PDB entry 6RDU | electron microscopy, 3.50 A resolution | chains V and Y of the 31 polymer chains in the assembly

== Chain V ==
Name: ATP synthase subunit alpha
From: Polytomella sp. Pringsheim 198.80
UniProtKB: A0ZW40 (A0ZW40_9CHLO); residues 1-562 here = UniProt positions 1-562
Sequence (562 residues; each row starts with the number of its first residue):
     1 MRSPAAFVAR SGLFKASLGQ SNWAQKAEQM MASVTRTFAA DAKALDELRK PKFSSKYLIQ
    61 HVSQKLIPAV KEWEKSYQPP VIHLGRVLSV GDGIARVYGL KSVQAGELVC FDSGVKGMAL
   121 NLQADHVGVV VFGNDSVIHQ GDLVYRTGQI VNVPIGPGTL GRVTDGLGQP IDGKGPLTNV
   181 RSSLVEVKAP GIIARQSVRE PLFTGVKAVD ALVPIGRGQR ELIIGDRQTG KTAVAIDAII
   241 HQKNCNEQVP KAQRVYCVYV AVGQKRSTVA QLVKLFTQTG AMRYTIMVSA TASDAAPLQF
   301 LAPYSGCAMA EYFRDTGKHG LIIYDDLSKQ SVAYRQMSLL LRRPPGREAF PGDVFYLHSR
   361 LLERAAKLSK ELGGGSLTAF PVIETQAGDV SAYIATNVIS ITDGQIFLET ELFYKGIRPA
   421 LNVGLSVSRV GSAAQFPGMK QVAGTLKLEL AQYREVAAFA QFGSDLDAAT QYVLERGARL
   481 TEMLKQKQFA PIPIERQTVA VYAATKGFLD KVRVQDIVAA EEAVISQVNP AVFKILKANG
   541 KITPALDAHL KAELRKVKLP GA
Unresolved in the structure: 1-42
Differences from the reference sequence: conflict Arg-266 (Lys in A0ZW40)
Ion coordination: Mg2+: Thr-232 (together with ATP)
Ligand contacts: ATP (adenosine-5'-triphosphate): Asp-226, Arg-227, Gln-228, Thr-229, Gly-230, Lys-231, Thr-232, Ala-233, Phe-413, Arg-418, Pro-419, Gln-486, Lys-487, Gln-488

== Chain Y ==
Name: ATP synthase subunit beta
From: Polytomella sp. Pringsheim 198.80
Notes: EC 7.1.2.2
UniProtKB: A0ZW41 (A0ZW41_9CHLO); numbering as in UniProt (aligned over 1-574)
Sequence (574 residues; each row starts with the number of its first residue):
     1 MALRYAAGLA KNVVQRQGAS LNIARAFAAE PAPAIDAGYV SQVIGPVVDV RFDGELPSIL
    61 SSLEVEGHSV RLVLEVAQHM GDNTVRCIAM DSTDGLVRGQ KVVDTGSPIK VPVGRGTLGR
   121 IMNVIGEPVD EQGPIDAADI WSIHREAPEF TEQSTEQEIL VTGIKVVDLL APYQRGGKIG
   181 LFGGAGVGKT VLIMELINNV AKAHGGFSVF AGVGERTREG NDLYREMIES GVIKLGAERG
   241 NSKCTLVYGQ MNEPPGARAR VALTGLTVAE YFRDIEGQDV LLFVDNIFRF TQANSEVSAL
   301 LGRIPSAVGY QPTLATDLGG LQERITTTTK GSITSVQAVY VPADDLTDPA PATTFAHLDA
   361 TTVLSRSIAE LGIYPAVDPL DSTSRMLNPN VIGAEHYNVA RGVQKVLQDY KNLQDIIAIL
   421 GMDELSEEDK LTVARARKIQ RFLSQPFQVA EVFTGTPGKY VDLADTISGF QGVLTGKYDD
   481 LPEMAFYMVG DIKEVKEKAD KMAKDIASRK EADNKKVSEE LKDIPSLDKL VSEIKEVVIE
   541 EDDGLEEDFK AEALSSETVV LNEEGKSVPL PKKN
Unresolved in the structure: 1-35, 557-574
Differences from the reference sequence: conflict Ala-350 (Gly in A0ZW41), Leu-387 (Arg in A0ZW41)
Ion coordination: Mg2+: Thr-190 (together with ADP)
Ligand contacts:
  - ADP (adenosine-5'-diphosphate): Gly-184, Ala-185, Gly-186, Val-187, Gly-188, Lys-189, Thr-190, Val-191, Arg-216, Tyr-374, Pro-375, Phe-447, Ala-450, Phe-453, Thr-454
  - ATP (adenosine-5'-triphosphate): Ser-384, Arg-385, Leu-387, Asn-388, Tyr-397

== Chain V / chain Y interface ==
Pairs across the interface - 89 pairs, chain V then chain Y:
  Leu-88(V) / Gly-81(Y)
  Ser-89(V) / His-79(Y)
  Ser-89(V) / Met-80(Y)  hydrogen bond (side chain-backbone)
  Val-90(V) / Ile-59(Y)  hydrophobic
  Val-90(V) / Gln-78(Y)
  Val-90(V) / His-79(Y)  hydrogen bond (backbone-backbone)
  Gly-91(V) / Ile-59(Y)
  Gly-91(V) / Gln-78(Y)
  Asp-92(V) / Gln-78(Y)
  Asp-92(V) / Arg-303(Y)  salt bridge
  Asp-135(V) / Ile-59(Y)
  Ser-136(V) / Ser-58(Y)
  Ser-136(V) / Ile-59(Y)
  Ser-136(V) / Leu-60(Y)
  His-139(V) / Leu-56(Y)
  His-139(V) / Ser-58(Y)
  His-139(V) / His-79(Y)
  Gln-140(V) / Leu-56(Y)
  Gln-140(V) / His-79(Y)  hydrogen bond (backbone-side chain)
  Gln-140(V) / Gly-81(Y)  hydrogen bond (side chain-backbone)
  Gln-140(V) / Asn-83(Y)  hydrogen bond (side chain-backbone)
  Ile-171(V) / Phe-150(Y)
  Ile-171(V) / Thr-151(Y)
  Arg-227(V) / Leu-346(Y)
  Arg-227(V) / Phe-355(Y)
  Arg-227(V) / Asp-381(Y)  salt bridge
  Gln-228(V) / Thr-383(Y)
  Lys-265(V) / Lys-178(Y)
  Lys-265(V) / Glu-323(Y)
  Lys-265(V) / His-357(Y)  hydrogen bond (side chain-backbone)
  Lys-265(V) / Leu-358(Y)
  Lys-265(V) / Asp-359(Y)  salt bridge
  Arg-266(V) / Ala-147(Y)
  Arg-266(V) / Glu-149(Y)
  Arg-266(V) / Phe-150(Y)
  Arg-266(V) / Gln-153(Y)
  Arg-266(V) / Glu-323(Y)  hydrogen bond (backbone-side chain)
  Ser-267(V) / Gln-153(Y)  hydrogen bond
  Ser-267(V) / Thr-326(Y)
  Thr-268(V) / Arg-385(Y)
  Val-269(V) / Phe-150(Y)  hydrophobic
  Ala-270(V) / Phe-150(Y)
  Ala-270(V) / Thr-155(Y)
  Gln-271(V) / Thr-155(Y)
  Gln-271(V) / Gln-157(Y)  hydrogen bond
  Val-273(V) / Phe-150(Y)  hydrophobic
  Lys-274(V) / Thr-155(Y)
  Ala-292(V) / Gly-319(Y)
  Ala-292(V) / Glu-323(Y)
  Ala-292(V) / His-357(Y)
  Ser-293(V) / Ala-147(Y)
  Ser-293(V) / Glu-323(Y)
  Asp-294(V) / Thr-316(Y)
  Lys-329(V) / Ala-356(Y)
  Arg-335(V) / Ser-306(Y)
  Arg-335(V) / Ala-307(Y)
  Gln-336(V) / Pro-312(Y)
  Gln-336(V) / Thr-313(Y)
  Gln-336(V) / Thr-316(Y)  hydrogen bond
  Leu-339(V) / Ile-304(Y)
  Leu-339(V) / Pro-305(Y)
  Leu-339(V) / Ser-306(Y)
  Leu-339(V) / Pro-312(Y)  hydrophobic
  Leu-340(V) / Thr-313(Y)
  Arg-342(V) / Gly-302(Y)
  Arg-343(V) / Ile-304(Y)
  Glu-348(V) / Ala-307(Y)
  Ala-349(V) / Ser-306(Y)
  Ala-349(V) / Ala-307(Y)
  Gln-386(V) / Thr-347(Y)
  Ala-387(V) / Thr-347(Y)
  Tyr-414(V) / Leu-380(Y)  hydrogen bond (side chain-backbone)
  Tyr-414(V) / Asp-381(Y)
  Tyr-414(V) / Gln-404(Y)
  Tyr-414(V) / Lys-405(Y)
  Tyr-414(V) / Gln-408(Y)
  Lys-415(V) / Lys-405(Y)  hydrogen bond (backbone-side chain)
  Lys-415(V) / Gln-408(Y)
  Lys-415(V) / Asn-412(Y)
  Gly-416(V) / Arg-401(Y)
  Arg-418(V) / Arg-401(Y)
  Arg-418(V) / Gln-404(Y)  hydrogen bond
  Gln-461(V) / Leu-413(Y)
  Gln-461(V) / Ile-416(Y)
  Gln-461(V) / Glu-424(Y)
  Gln-461(V) / Asp-429(Y)
  Phe-462(V) / Ile-416(Y)  hydrophobic
  Phe-462(V) / Glu-424(Y)
  Ser-464(V) / Ser-426(Y)
Also at the interface, not in a pair above, chain V (53 interface residues in all): Ile-138, Val-163, Asp-172, Gln-264, Ala-296, Val-332, Pro-345, Glu-384, Glu-411, Ala-458, Gln-488
Also at the interface, not in a pair above, chain Y (65 interface residues in all): Pro-57, Ala-77, Asp-82, Thr-84, Pro-148, Glu-156, Ala-315, Gly-320, Ala-352, Thr-361, Val-363, Asn-388, Tyr-397, Leu-420, Leu-425

== In short ==
53 residues of chain V and 65 residues of chain Y are in contact, with 13 hydrogen bonds and 3 salt bridges.
Polar pairs include Asp-92(V)/Arg-303(Y), Arg-227(V)/Asp-381(Y) and Lys-265(V)/Asp-359(Y). ATP is bound
between chain V and chain Y. Chain Y binds ADP.
Here chain V is ATP synthase subunit alpha and chain Y is ATP synthase subunit beta, both from Polytomella sp.
Pringsheim 198.80. Entry 6RDU (Cryo-EM structure of Polytomella F-ATP synthase, Rotary substate 1E,
monomer-masked refinement) was determined by electron microscopy (same publication as 6RD4, 6RD5, 6RD6, 6RD7,
6RD8, 6RD9 and 46 further entries).
